8GXZ - chains B and G of the 12 polymer chains in the assembly; structure by electron microscopy, 3.10 A resolution.

== Chain B ==
Molecule: V-type ATP synthase alpha chain
Source organism: Thermus thermophilus HB8
Notes: EC 7.1.2.2
Reference sequence: Q56403 (VATA_THET8); residues 1-578 here = UniProt positions 1-578
Chain sequence (578 residues; row label = number of the first residue in the row):
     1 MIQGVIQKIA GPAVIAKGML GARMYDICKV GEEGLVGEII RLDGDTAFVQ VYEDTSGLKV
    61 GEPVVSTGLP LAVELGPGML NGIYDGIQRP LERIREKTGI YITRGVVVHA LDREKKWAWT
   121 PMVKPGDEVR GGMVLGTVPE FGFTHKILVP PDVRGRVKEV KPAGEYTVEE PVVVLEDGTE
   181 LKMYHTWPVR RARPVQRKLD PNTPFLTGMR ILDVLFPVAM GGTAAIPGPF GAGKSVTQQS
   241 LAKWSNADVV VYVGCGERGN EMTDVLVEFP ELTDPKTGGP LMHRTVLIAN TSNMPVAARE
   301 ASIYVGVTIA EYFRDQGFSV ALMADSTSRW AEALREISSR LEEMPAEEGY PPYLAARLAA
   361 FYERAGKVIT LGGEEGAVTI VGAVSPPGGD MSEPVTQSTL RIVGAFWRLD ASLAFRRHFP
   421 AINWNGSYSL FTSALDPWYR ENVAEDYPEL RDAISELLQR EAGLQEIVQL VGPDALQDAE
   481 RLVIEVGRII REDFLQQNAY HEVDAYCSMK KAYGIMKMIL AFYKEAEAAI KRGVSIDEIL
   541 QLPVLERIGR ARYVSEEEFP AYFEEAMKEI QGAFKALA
Differences from the reference sequence: conflict Ala232 (Ser in Q56403), Ser235 (Thr in Q56403)

== Chain G ==
Molecule: V-type ATP synthase subunit D
Source organism: Thermus thermophilus HB8
Reference sequence: O87880 (VATD_THET8); numbering as in UniProt (aligned over 1-223)
Chain sequence (223 residues; row label = number of the first residue in the row):
     1 MSQVSPTRMN LLQRRGQLRL AQKGVDLLKK KRDALVAEFF GLVREAMEAR KALDQAAKEA
    61 YAALLLAQAF DGPEVVAGAA LGVPPLEGVE AEVENVWGSK VPRLKATFPD GALLSPVGTP
   121 AYTLEASRAF RRYAEALIRV ANTETRLKKI GEEIKKTTRR VNALEQVVIP GIRAQIRFIQ
   181 QVLEQRERED TFRLKRIKGK IEAREAEEEG GRPNPQVEIG AGL
Not modelled in the structure: 1-3, 210-223

== Interface between chain B and chain G ==
Residue-residue contacts (11):
  Glu342(B) - Lys195(G)
  Glu342(B) - Lys198(G)
  Met344(B) - Arg188(G)
  Met344(B) - Thr191(G)
  Pro345(B) - Arg188(G)
  Glu347(B) - Glu184(G)
  Glu347(B) - Arg188(G)
  Glu348(B) - Glu184(G)
  Leu470(B) - Arg32(G)
  Leu470(B) - Val36(G)
  Val471(B) - Phe40(G)  hydrophobic
Interface residues without a listed pair, chain B (9 interface residues in all): Ala346, Gln469
Interface residues without a listed pair, chain G (10 interface residues in all): Asp33, Phe192

== In short ==
9 residues of chain B face 10 of chain G across their interface.
Chain B is V-type ATP synthase alpha chain and chain G is V-type ATP synthase subunit D, both from Thermus
thermophilus HB8; the structure, 1 sulfate and 1 ATP bound V1EG of V/A-ATPase from Thermus thermophilus, was
determined by electron microscopy together with 8GXU, 8GXW, 8GXX and 8GXY from the same study.
